2IB5 - chains C and D of the 8 polymer chains in the assembly; structure by X-ray diffraction, 1.80 A resolution.

== Chain C (and D) ==
Protein: Chromo protein
Organism: Cnidopus japonicus
Notes: chain D of this document is another copy of the same molecule, construct and numbering; everything in this record applies to it too
UniProt: A0AQQ7 (A0AQQ7_CNIJA); aligned to UniProt positions 1-232 over residues 1-232
Chain sequence (233 residues; row label = number of the first residue in the row; note: 2 numbers in that range are skipped by the numbering (no residue carries them; nothing is unmodelled there); numbers below 1 keep their minus sign (Gly-2 is residue -2)):
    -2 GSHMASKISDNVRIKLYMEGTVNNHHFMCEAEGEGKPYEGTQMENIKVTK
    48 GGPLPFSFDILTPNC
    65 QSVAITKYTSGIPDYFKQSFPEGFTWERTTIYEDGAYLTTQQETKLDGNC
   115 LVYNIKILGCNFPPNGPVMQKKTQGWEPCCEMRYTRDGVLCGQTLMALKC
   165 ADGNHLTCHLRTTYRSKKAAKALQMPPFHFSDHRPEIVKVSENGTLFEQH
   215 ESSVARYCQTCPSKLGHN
Disordered / not traced: -2 to 4
Glycans and other covalent adducts: covalent link Cys62-Gln65
Modified / non-standard residues: Mse1 (selenomethionine); Mse15, Mse25, Mse40, Mse133, Mse146, Mse160, Mse189 (selenomethionine; parent Met); Gln65 ([2-(3-carbamoyl-1-imino-propyl)-4-(4-hydroxy-benzylidene)-5-oxo-4,5-dihydro-imidazol-1-yl]-acetic acid; CRQ)
Construct notes: expression tag (-2 to 0); chromophore (65, 65, 65)
From the paper describing this entry:
  - mutagenesis - H197S: unchanged stability

== Chain C / chain D interface ==
Pairs across the interface (45):
  Thr18(C) - Gln105(D)
  Asn20(C) - Glu91(D)
  Asn20(C) - Arg179(D)
  Asn21(C) - Thr89(D)
  Asn21(C) - Glu91(D)
  Asn21(C) - Gln105(D)
  Asn21(C) - Arg179(D)
  Thr89(C) - Asn21(D)
  Glu91(C) - Asn20(D)  hydrogen bond
  Glu91(C) - Asn21(D)
  Glu91(C) - Cys124(D)
  Glu91(C) - Asn125(D)  hydrogen bond (side chain-backbone)
  Arg92(C) - Cys124(D)
  Thr93(C) - Tyr101(D)
  Thr93(C) - Cys124(D)  hydrogen bond
  Ile95(C) - Tyr101(D)
  Gly99(C) - Arg175(D)
  Tyr101(C) - Thr93(D)
  Tyr101(C) - Ile95(D)
  Tyr101(C) - Arg175(D)
  Thr103(C) - Thr103(D)  hydrogen bond
  Thr103(C) - Leu122(D)
  Gln105(C) - Thr18(D)
  Gln105(C) - Asn21(D)  hydrogen bond
  Gln105(C) - Leu122(D)
  Lys120(C) - Leu122(D)
  Leu122(C) - Thr103(D)
  Leu122(C) - Gln105(D)
  Leu122(C) - Lys120(D)
  Leu122(C) - Leu122(D)  hydrophobic
  Cys124(C) - Glu91(D)
  Cys124(C) - Arg92(D)
  Cys124(C) - Thr93(D)  hydrogen bond
  Asn125(C) - Glu91(D)  hydrogen bond (backbone-side chain)
  Asn125(C) - Arg175(D)  hydrogen bond (side chain-backbone)
  Asn125(C) - Thr177(D)  hydrogen bond
  Pro128(C) - Asp151(D)
  Asn129(C) - Asp151(D)  hydrogen bond
  Asp151(C) - Pro128(D)
  Asp151(C) - Asn129(D)
  Arg175(C) - Tyr101(D)
  Arg175(C) - Asn125(D)  hydrogen bond (backbone-side chain)
  Thr177(C) - Asn125(D)  hydrogen bond
  Arg179(C) - Asn20(D)  hydrogen bond
  Arg179(C) - Asn21(D)
Other interface residues (no listed pair), chain C (24 interface residues in all): Ile121, Thr176
Other interface residues (no listed pair), chain D (23 interface residues in all): Ile121, Thr176

== Overview ==
The interface between chain C and chain D involves 24 residues on one side and 23 on the other, with 13
hydrogen bonds. Polar pairs include Glu91(C)-Asn20(D), Glu91(C)-Asn125(D) and Thr93(C)-Cys124(D). From the
paper: H197S of chain C leaves stability unchanged.
Chain C and chain D are both Chromo protein (Cnidopus japonicus); the structure, Structural characterization
of a blue chromoprotein and its yellow mutant from the sea anemone cnidopus japonicus, was determined by X-ray
diffraction, deposited together with 2IB6.
